PDB entry 5BTC | X-ray diffraction, 2.55 A resolution | chains A and E of the 8 polymer chains in the assembly

# Chain A
Name: DNA gyrase subunit A
Organism: Mycobacterium tuberculosis (strain ATCC 25618 / H37Rv)
Notes: EC 5.99.1.3; fragment: GyrA 2-500 with IGSG C-terminal tag
UniProtKB: P9WG47 (GYRA_MYCTU); residue numbers follow UniProt; this construct covers 2-500
Chain sequence (503 residues; row label = number of the first residue in the row):
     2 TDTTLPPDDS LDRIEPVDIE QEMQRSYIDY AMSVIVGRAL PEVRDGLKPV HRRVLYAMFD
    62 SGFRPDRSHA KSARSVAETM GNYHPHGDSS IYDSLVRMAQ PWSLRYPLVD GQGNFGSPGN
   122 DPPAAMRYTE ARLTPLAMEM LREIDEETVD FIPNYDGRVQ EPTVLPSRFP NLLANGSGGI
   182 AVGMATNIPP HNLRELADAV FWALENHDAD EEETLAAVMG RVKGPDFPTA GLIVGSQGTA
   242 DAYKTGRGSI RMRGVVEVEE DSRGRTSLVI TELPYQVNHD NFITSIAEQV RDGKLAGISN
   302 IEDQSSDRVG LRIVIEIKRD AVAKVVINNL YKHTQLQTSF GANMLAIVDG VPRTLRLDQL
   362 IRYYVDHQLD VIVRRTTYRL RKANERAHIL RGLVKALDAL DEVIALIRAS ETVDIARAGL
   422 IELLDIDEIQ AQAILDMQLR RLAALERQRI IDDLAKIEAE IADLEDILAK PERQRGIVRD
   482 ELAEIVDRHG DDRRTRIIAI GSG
Not modelled in the structure: 2-14, 502-504
Differences from the reference sequence: engineered mutation Ser90 (Ala in P9WG47); expression tag (501-504)
Modified residues: Tyr129 (O-phosphotyrosine; PTR)

# Chain E
Molecule: DNA substrate 24-mer GGTCATGAATGACTATGCACGTAA
Organism: synthetic construct
Sequence (24 nucleotides; numbered 1 to 24; the number before each row is that of its first residue):
     1 GGTCATGAAT GACTATGCAC GTAA
Not modelled in the structure: 1-2, 24

# Interface between chain A and chain E
Residue-residue contacts (18):
  Arg39(A) with DA8(E), phosphate contact; DA9(E), hydrogen bond to the sugar
  Lys49(A) with DA8(E), salt bridge to the phosphate
  Val51(A) with DA8(E), sugar contact; DA9(E), phosphate contact
  His52(A) with DA8(E), salt bridge to the phosphate
  His85(A) with DA9(E), salt bridge to the phosphate
  His87(A) with DA9(E), hydrogen bond to the phosphate; DT10(E), salt bridge to the phosphate
  Gly88(A) with DT10(E), phosphate contact
  Ser95(A) with DA8(E), sugar contact
  Arg98(A) with DG7(E), salt bridge to the phosphate; DA8(E), phosphate contact
  Gly179(A) with DG7(E), sugar contact
  Ile181(A) with DT6(E), base contact; DG7(E), base contact
  Gln277(A) with DT6(E), phosphate contact; DG7(E), phosphate contact
Other interface residues (no listed pair), chain A (15 interface residues in all): Pro86, Ser91, Asn282
Other interface residues (no listed pair), chain E (6 interface residues in all): DA5

# Overview
15 residues of chain A face 6 of chain E across their interface, with 2 hydrogen bonds and 5 salt bridges.
Polar pairs include Arg39(A)-DA9(E), His87(A)-DA9(E) and Lys49(A)-DA8(E).
Chain A is DNA gyrase subunit A (Mycobacterium tuberculosis (strain ATCC 25618 / H37Rv)) and chain E is DNA
substrate 24-mer GGTCATGAATGACTATGCACGTAA (synthetic construct); the structure, Crystal structure of a
topoisomerase II complex, was determined by X-ray diffraction (same publication as 5BS8, 5BTA, 5BTD, 5BTF,
5BTG, 5BTI, 5BTL and 5BTN).
